PDB entry 5GAN | electron microscopy, 3.70 A resolution | chains V and l of the 35 polymer chains in the assembly

Chain V:
Molecule: U4 snRNA
Organism: Saccharomyces cerevisiae
Sequence (160 nucleotides; row label = number of the first residue in the row):
     1 AUCCUUAUGC ACGGGAAAUA CGCAUAUCAG UGAGGAUUCG UCCGAGAUUG UGUUUUUGCU
    61 GGUUGAAAUU UAAUUAUAAA CCAGACCGUC UCCUCAUGGU CAAUUCGGUG UUCGCUUUUG
   121 AAUACUUCAA GACUAUGUAG GGAAUUUUUG GAAUACCUUU
Unresolved in the structure: 68-72, 105-127, 153-160

Chain l:
Name: Small nuclear ribonucleoprotein Sm D1
Organism: Saccharomyces cerevisiae
Reference sequence: Q02260 (SMD1_YEAST); residues 1-146 here = UniProt positions 1-146
Chain sequence (146 residues; numbered 1 to 146; the number before each row is that of its first residue):
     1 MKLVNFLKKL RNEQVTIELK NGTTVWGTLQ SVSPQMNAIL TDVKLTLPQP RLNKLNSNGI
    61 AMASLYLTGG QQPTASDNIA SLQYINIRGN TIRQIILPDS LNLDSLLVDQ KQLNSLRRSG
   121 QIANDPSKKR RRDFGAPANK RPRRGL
Unresolved in the structure: 49-75, 119-146
Curated features (UniProtKB/Swiss-Prot):
  - motif: Lys128 to Arg144 (Nuclear localization signal)

Chain V / chain l interface:
Residue-residue contacts (20; chain V residue first):
  G88(V) with Leu106(l), base contact; Asp109(l), base contact; Gln110(l), hydrogen bond to the base
  C90(V) with Lys9(l), hydrogen bond to the base; Arg11(l), sugar contact
  U91(V) with Lys8(l), base contact
  C92(V) with Ser33(l), base contact; Pro34(l), base contact
  U138(V) with Gln110(l), phosphate contact
  G141(V) with Lys2(l), base contact; Pro34(l), base contact; Gln35(l), base contact
  U147(V) with Arg88(l), hydrogen bond to the sugar
  U148(V) with Gln35(l), base contact; Asn37(l), hydrogen bond to the base; Arg88(l), base contact; Gly89(l), base contact; Asn90(l), hydrogen bond to the base
  G150(V) with Lys20(l), base contact; Arg93(l), hydrogen bond to the base
Also at the interface, not in a pair above, chain l (20 interface residues in all): Ser31, Val32, Leu107, Asn114

In short:
Chain V and chain l form an interface of 9 and 20 residues respectively, with 6 hydrogen bonds. Among the
polar pairs are G88(V)-Gln110(l), C90(V)-Lys9(l) and U148(V)-Asn37(l).
Chain V is U4 snRNA and chain l is Small nuclear ribonucleoprotein Sm D1, both from Saccharomyces cerevisiae;
the structure, The overall structure of the yeast spliceosomal U4/U6.U5 tri-snRNP at 3.7 Angstrom, was
determined by electron microscopy (same publication as 5GAM, 5GAO and 5GAP).
